PDB entry 7WRB | electron microscopy, 2.88 A resolution | chains A and D of the 4 polymer chains in the assembly

== Chain A (and D) ==
Molecule: Transient receptor potential cation channel subfamily M member 8
Organism: Mus musculus
Notes: chain D of this document is another copy of the same molecule, construct and numbering; everything in this record applies to it too
UniProt: Q8R4D5 (TRPM8_MOUSE); numbering as in UniProt (aligned over 1-1104)
Amino-acid sequence (1120 residues; each row starts with the number of its first residue):
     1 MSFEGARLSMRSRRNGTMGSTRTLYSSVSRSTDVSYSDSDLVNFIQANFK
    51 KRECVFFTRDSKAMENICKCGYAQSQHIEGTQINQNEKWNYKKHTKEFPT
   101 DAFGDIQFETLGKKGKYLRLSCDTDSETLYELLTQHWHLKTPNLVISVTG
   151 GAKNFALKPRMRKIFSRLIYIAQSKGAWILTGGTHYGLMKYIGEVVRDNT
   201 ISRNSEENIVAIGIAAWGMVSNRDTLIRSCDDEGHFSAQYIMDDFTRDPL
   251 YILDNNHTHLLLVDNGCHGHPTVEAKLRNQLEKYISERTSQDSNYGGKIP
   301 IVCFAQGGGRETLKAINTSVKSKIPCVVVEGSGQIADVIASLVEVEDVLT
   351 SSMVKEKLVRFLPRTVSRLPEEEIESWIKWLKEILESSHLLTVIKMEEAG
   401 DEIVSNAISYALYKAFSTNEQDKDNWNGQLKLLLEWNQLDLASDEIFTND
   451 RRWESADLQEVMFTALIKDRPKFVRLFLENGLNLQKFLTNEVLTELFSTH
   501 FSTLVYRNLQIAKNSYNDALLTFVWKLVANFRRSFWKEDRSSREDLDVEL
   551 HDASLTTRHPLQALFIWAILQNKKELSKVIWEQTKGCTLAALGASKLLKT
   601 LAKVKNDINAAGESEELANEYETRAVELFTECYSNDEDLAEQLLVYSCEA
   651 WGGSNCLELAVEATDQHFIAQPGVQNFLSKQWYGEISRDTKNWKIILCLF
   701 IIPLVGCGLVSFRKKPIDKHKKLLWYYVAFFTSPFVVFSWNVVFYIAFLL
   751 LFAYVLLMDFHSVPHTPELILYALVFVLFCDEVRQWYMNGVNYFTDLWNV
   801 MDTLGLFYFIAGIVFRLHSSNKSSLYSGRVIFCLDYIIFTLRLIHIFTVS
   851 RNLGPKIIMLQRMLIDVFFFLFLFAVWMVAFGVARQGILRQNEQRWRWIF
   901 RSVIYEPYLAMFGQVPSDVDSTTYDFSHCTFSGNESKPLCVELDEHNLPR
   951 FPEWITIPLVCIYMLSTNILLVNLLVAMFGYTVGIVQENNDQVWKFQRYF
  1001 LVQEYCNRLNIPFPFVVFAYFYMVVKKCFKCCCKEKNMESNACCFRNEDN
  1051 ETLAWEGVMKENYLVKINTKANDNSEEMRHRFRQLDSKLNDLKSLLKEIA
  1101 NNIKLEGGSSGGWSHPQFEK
Unresolved in the structure: 1-101, 109-114, 228-231, 239-250, 344-349, 534-557, 715-721, 1031-1044, 1105-1120
Sequence notes: expression tag (1105-1120)
Cystine bridges: Cys929-Cys940
Bound ions: Ca2+: Glu782, Gln785, Asn799
Curated features (UniProtKB/Swiss-Prot):
  - binding site (Ca(2+)): Glu782, Gln785, Asn799, Asp802
  - glycosylation: Asn934 (N-linked (GlcNAc...) (complex) asparagine)
  - mutagenesis: Asn821 (N821Q: No effect on glycosylation or ability to form functional channels), Cys929 (C929A: Abolishes ion channel activity. No effect on cell surface expression. Reduced glycosylation), Asn934 (N934D: Slighty reduced ion channel sensitivity to cold stimuli. No significant effect on ion channel sensitivity to menthol plus cold stimuli ...), Cys940 (C940A: Abolishes ion channel activity. No effect on cell surface expression. Reduced glycosylation)
Reported in the primary citation:
  - Ca2+ coordination: Glu782, Gln785, Asn799
  - binding site for Ca2+: Tyr793

== Chain A / chain D interface ==
Contacting residue pairs - 109 pairs, chain A then chain D:
  Phe447(A) with Ala156(D)
  Asn449(A) with Gln334(D), hydrogen bond; Arg364(D)
  Asp450(A) with Asn154(D); Phe155(D); Ala156(D), hydrogen bond (side chain-backbone)
  Arg451(A) with Arg364(D)
  Arg452(A) with Asn154(D)
  Trp453(A) with Asn154(D), hydrogen bond (backbone-side chain); Ala156(D), hydrophobic
  Glu479(A) with Leu157(D); Lys158(D); Pro159(D)
  Asn480(A) with Ala156(D)
  Tyr633(A) with Ile608(D), hydrophobic
  Ser634(A) with Asn609(D)
  Glu637(A) with Asn609(D)
  Arg688(A) with Lys605(D), hydrogen bond (side chain-backbone)
  Asp689(A) with Ile511(D); Ser515(D); Val604(D); Lys605(D), salt bridge
  Leu757(A) with Val883(D); Gln886(D); Gly887(D); Asn892(D); Glu893(D)
  Met758(A) with Asn892(D); Glu893(D); Gln894(D), hydrogen bond (backbone-side chain); Trp896(D), hydrophobic
  Asp759(A) with Asn892(D)
  Phe760(A) with Asn892(D), hydrogen bond (backbone-side chain)
  Lys822(A) with Arg950(D), hydrogen bond (backbone-side chain)
  Ser823(A) with Arg950(D)
  Tyr826(A) with Ile888(D), hydrogen bond (side chain-backbone); Glu942(D); Arg950(D); Phe951(D)
  Arg829(A) with Gly887(D), hydrogen bond (side chain-backbone); Arg890(D), hydrogen bond (side chain-backbone); Gln891(D); Glu942(D)
  Cys833(A) with Ala884(D); Gly887(D); Ile888(D)
  Leu834(A) with Ile955(D), hydrophobic
  Tyr836(A) with Val879(D); Val883(D), hydrophobic
  Ile837(A) with Ala880(D); Ala884(D), hydrophobic; Leu959(D), hydrophobic
  Thr840(A) with Val876(D); Ala880(D)
  Ile844(A) with Leu873(D), hydrophobic
  Phe847(A) with Phe872(D), hydrophobic
  Asn852(A) with Ile865(D)
  Leu853(A) with Phe869(D), hydrophobic
  Lys856(A) with Asp866(D), salt bridge; Phe869(D)
  Ile857(A) with Phe869(D), hydrophobic
  Leu860(A) with Leu974(D), hydrophobic
  Val867(A) with Leu970(D), hydrophobic
  Arg901(A) with Asp920(D), salt bridge; Thr922(D), hydrogen bond; Glu953(D), salt bridge
  Tyr905(A) with Ile957(D), hydrophobic; Cys961(D), hydrophobic
  Tyr908(A) with Cys961(D), hydrogen bond (side chain-backbone); Leu965(D)
  Leu909(A) with Val915(D), hydrophobic
  Met911(A) with Ile969(D), hydrophobic
  Phe912(A) with Met964(D); Leu965(D); Asn968(D); Ile969(D), hydrophobic
  Val972(A) with Asn973(D)
  Val976(A) with Asn973(D); Val976(D), hydrophobic
  Phe979(A) with Leu970(D); Asn973(D); Ala977(D)
  Gly980(A) with Ala977(D)
  Val983(A) with Ala977(D), hydrophobic; Tyr981(D), hydrophobic
  Gln987(A) with Tyr981(D)
  Glu1051(A) with Ile201(D)
  Ala1054(A) with Ile201(D)
  Trp1055(A) with Ile201(D); Ser202(D)
  Val1058(A) with Ile201(D), hydrophobic
  Glu1061(A) with Arg162(D), salt bridge
  Glu1077(A) with Glu397(D)
  Met1078(A) with Ser1075(D); Arg1079(D); Phe1082(D), hydrophobic
  His1080(A) with Glu397(D)
  Arg1081(A) with Arg1079(D); Arg1083(D)
  Phe1082(A) with Phe1082(D), hydrophobic
  Lys1088(A) with Asp1086(D), salt bridge; Asn1090(D), hydrogen bond
  Leu1089(A) with Leu1089(D), hydrophobic
  Leu1092(A) with Lys1093(D); Leu1096(D), hydrophobic
  Leu1096(A) with Leu1096(D), hydrophobic
  Ile1099(A) with Ala1100(D), hydrophobic
  Asn1102(A) with Lys1104(D)
  Ile1103(A) with Ile1103(D), hydrophobic
Interface residues without a listed pair, chain A (83 interface residues in all): Glu454, Asn635, Asn676, Ala753, Tyr754, Leu756, His761, Val830, Leu841, Leu843, Met859, Met863, Phe870, Leu871, Trp898, Gln914, Leu975, Gly984, Leu1085, Leu1095
Interface residues without a listed pair, chain D (82 interface residues in all): Asp198, Arg203, Asn204, Leu362, Asn606, Trp877, Ile899, Val903, Pro952, Met978, Leu1085, Lys1097

== Summary ==
Chain A and chain D form an interface of 83 and 82 residues respectively; the contacts include 13 hydrogen
bonds and 6 salt bridges. Polar pairs include Asp689(A)-Lys605(D), Lys856(A)-Asp866(D) and
Arg901(A)-Asp920(D). From the paper: a binding site for Ca2+ at Tyr793(A); Ca2+ coordination by Glu782(A),
Gln785(A) and Asn799(A).
Both chains are Transient receptor potential cation channel subfamily M member 8 (Mus musculus). Entry 7WRB
(Mouse TRPM8 in LMNG in the presence of calcium) was determined by electron microscopy, deposited together
with 7WRA, 7WRC, 7WRD, 7WRE and 7WRF.
